PDB entry 1WAY | X-ray diffraction, 2.02 A resolution | chains B and I of the 3 polymer chains in the assembly

Chain B:
Molecule: Thrombin heavy chain
From: Homo sapiens
Notes: EC 3.4.21.5; fragment: fragment alpha thrombin, residues 364-622
UniProt: P00734 (THRB_HUMAN); the construct lacks a stretch of the UniProt sequence and is renumbered around it, so the offset changes along the chain: 16-37 = UniProt 364-385; 38-60 = UniProt 387-409; 61-77 = UniProt 419-435; 78-97 = UniProt 437-456; 8 more segments
Sequence (259 residues; numbered 16 to 247 plus 31 insertion-coded residues; 4 numbers in that range are skipped by the numbering (no residue carries them; nothing is unmodelled there); the number before each row is that of its first residue; a row labelled like 60A-60I holds insertion residues (60A, then the next letters in order)):
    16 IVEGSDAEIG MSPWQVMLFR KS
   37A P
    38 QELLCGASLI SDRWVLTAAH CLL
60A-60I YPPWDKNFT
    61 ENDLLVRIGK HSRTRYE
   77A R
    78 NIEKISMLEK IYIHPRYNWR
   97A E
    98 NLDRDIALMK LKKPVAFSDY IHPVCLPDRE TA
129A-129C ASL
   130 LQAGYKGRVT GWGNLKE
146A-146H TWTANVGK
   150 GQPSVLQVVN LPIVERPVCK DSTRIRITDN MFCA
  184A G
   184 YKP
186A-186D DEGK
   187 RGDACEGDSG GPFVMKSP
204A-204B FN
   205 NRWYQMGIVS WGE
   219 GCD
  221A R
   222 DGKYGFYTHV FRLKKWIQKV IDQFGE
Not modelled in the structure: 146A-146H
Disulfides: Cys-42/Cys-58, Cys-168/Cys-182, Cys-191/Cys-220
Residues lining bound ligands: L02 (4-[3-(4-chlorophenyl)-1H-pyrazol-5-yl]piperidine): Glu-146, Asp-189, Ala-190, Cys-191, Glu-192, Val-213, Ser-214, Trp-215, Gly-216, Gly-219, Cys-220, Gly-226, Phe-227, Tyr-228
Swiss-Prot annotation at these positions:
  - region: Ala-183 to Val-200 (High affinity receptor-binding region which is also known as the TP508 peptide)
  - active site (Charge relay system): His-57, Asp-102, Ser-195
  - glycosylation: Asn-60G (N-linked (GlcNAc...) (complex) asparagine)

Chain I:
Molecule: Hirugen
Notes: fragment: peptide fragment of hirugen, residues 62-71
Sequence (10 residues; each row starts with the number of its first residue):
    55 DFEEIPEEYL
Modified / non-standard residues: Tyr-63 (o-sulfo-l-tyrosine; TYS)

How chain B and chain I interact:
Residue-residue contacts (24):
  Phe-34(B) with Phe-56(I), hydrophobic
  Lys-36(B) with Leu-64(I)
  Gln-38(B) with Phe-56(I); Glu-57(I); Leu-64(I)
  Leu-40(B) with Phe-56(I)
  Leu-65(B) with Ile-59(I), hydrophobic; Tyr-63(I)
  Arg-67(B) with Ile-59(I)
  Arg-73(B) with Asp-55(I), salt bridge; Phe-56(I)
  Thr-74(B) with Asp-55(I); Phe-56(I); Glu-57(I), hydrogen bond (backbone-backbone)
  Arg-75(B) with Glu-57(I)
  Tyr-76(B) with Glu-57(I), hydrogen bond (backbone-side chain); Glu-58(I); Pro-60(I); Tyr-63(I)
  Glu-80(B) with Tyr-63(I)
  Lys-81(B) with Tyr-63(I)
  Ile-82(B) with Ile-59(I), hydrophobic; Tyr-63(I)
  Gln-151(B) with Asp-55(I)
Other interface residues (no listed pair), chain B (17 interface residues in all): Met-32, Glu-39, Met-84

Summary:
The interface between chain B and chain I involves 17 residues on one side and 8 on the other, with 2 hydrogen
bonds and 1 salt bridge. Polar pairs include Arg-73(B)/Asp-55(I), Tyr-76(B)/Glu-57(I) and Thr-74(B)/Glu-57(I).
Ligands of chain B: compound L02.
Chain B is Thrombin heavy chain (Homo sapiens) and chain I is Hirugen; the structure, Active site thrombin
inhibitors, was determined by X-ray diffraction, deposited together with 1WBG.
